8EG7 - chains A and J of the 8 polymer chains in the assembly; structure by electron microscopy, 3.20 A resolution.

Chain A:
Molecule: non-template DNA
Sequence (32 nucleotides; row label = number of the first residue in the row):
     1 GCGTCCGGTC GATCTTCGCC CGTAAATTCA GA
Not modelled in the structure: 1, 8-14

Chain J:
Name: DNA-directed RNA polymerase subunit beta'
Organism: Escherichia coli
Notes: EC 2.7.7.6
Reference sequence: C3SIA2 (C3SIA2_ECOLX); numbering as in UniProt (aligned over 2-1407)
Chain sequence (1407 residues; numbered 1 to 1407; the number before each row is that of its first residue):
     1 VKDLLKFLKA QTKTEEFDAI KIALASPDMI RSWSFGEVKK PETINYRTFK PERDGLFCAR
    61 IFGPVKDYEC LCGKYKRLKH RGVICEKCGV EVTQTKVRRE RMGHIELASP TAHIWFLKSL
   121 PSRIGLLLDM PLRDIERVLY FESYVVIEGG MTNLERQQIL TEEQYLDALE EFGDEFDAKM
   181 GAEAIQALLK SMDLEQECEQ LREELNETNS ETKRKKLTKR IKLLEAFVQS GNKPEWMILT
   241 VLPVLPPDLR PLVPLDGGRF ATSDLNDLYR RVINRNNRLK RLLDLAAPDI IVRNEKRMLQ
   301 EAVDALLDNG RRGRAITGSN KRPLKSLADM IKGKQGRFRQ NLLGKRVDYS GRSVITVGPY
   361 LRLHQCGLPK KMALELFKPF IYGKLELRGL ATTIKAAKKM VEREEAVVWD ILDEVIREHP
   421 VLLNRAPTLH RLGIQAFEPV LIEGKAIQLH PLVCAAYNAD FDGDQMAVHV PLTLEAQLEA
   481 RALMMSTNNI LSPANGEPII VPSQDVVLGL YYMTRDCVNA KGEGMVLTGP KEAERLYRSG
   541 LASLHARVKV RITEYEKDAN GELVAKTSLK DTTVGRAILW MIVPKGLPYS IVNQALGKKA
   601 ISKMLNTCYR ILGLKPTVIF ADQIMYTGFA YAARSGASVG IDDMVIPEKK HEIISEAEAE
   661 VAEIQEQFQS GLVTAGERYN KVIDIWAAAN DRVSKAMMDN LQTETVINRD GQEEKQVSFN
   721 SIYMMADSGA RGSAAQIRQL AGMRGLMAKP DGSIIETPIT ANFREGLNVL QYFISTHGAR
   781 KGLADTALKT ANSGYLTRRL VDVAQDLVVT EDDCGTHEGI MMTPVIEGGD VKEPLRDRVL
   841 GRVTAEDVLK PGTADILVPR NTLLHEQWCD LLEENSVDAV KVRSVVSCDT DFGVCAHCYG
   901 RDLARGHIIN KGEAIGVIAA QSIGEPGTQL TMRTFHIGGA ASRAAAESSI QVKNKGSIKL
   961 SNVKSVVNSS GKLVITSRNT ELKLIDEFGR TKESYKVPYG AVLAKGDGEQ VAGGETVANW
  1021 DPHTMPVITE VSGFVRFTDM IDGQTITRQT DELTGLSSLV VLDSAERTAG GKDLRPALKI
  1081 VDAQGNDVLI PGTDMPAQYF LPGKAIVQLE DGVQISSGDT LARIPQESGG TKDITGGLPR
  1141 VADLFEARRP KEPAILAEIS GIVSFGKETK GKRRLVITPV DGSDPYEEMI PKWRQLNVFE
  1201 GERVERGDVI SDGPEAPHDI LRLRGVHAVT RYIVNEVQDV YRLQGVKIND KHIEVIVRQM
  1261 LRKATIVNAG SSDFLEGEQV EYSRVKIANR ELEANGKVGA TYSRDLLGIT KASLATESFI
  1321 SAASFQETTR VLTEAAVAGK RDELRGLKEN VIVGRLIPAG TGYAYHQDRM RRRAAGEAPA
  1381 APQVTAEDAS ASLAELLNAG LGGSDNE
Not modelled in the structure: 1-15, 933-947, 1127-1134, 1374-1407
Differences from the reference sequence: expression tag (1)
Metal / ion sites: Zn2+ site 1: Cys-70, Cys-72, Cys-85, Cys-88; Mg2+: Asp-460, Asp-462, Asp-464 (shared with 1 residue of chain R); Zn2+ site 2: Cys-814, Cys-888, Cys-895, Cys-898

Chain A / chain J interface:
Contacting residue pairs - 11 pairs, chain A then chain J:
  DT4(A) / Arg-47(J)  salt bridge to the phosphate
  DT15(A) / Lys-321(J)  phosphate contact
  DC21(A) / Arg-1148(J)  sugar contact
  DG22(A) / Arg-1148(J)  salt bridge to the phosphate
  DT23(A) / Lys-1311(J)  phosphate contact
  DA26(A) / Arg-133(J)  salt bridge to the phosphate
  DA30(A) / Lys-1170(J)  phosphate contact
  DA30(A) / Gly-1171(J)  phosphate contact
  DG31(A) / Lys-1167(J)  salt bridge to the phosphate
  DG31(A) / Lys-1170(J)  salt bridge to the phosphate
  DA32(A) / Lys-1170(J)  salt bridge to the phosphate
Also at the interface, not in a pair above, chain A (13 interface residues in all): DG3, DG7, DA24, DA25
Also at the interface, not in a pair above, chain J (12 interface residues in all): Lys-216, Lys-219, Arg-278, Asp-1143

Summary:
Chain A and chain J form an interface of 13 and 12 residues respectively; the contacts include 6 salt bridges.
Polar pairs include DT4(A)/Arg-47(J), DG22(A)/Arg-1148(J) and DA26(A)/Arg-133(J). The Mg2+ site is built by
Asp-460(J), Asp-462(J) and Asp-464(J).
Here chain A is non-template DNA and chain J is DNA-directed RNA polymerase subunit beta' (Escherichia coli).
Entry 8EG7 (Cryo-EM structure of pre-consensus elemental paused elongation complex) was determined by electron
microscopy, deposited together with 8EG8, 8EGB, 8EH8, 8EH9, 8EHA, 8EHF and 8EHI.
